PDB entry 8JDA | electron microscopy, 3.67 A resolution | chains A and B

# Chain A (and B)
Protein: Sodium/hydrogen exchanger 7
Organism: Arabidopsis thaliana
Notes: chain B of this document is another copy of the same molecule, construct and numbering; everything in this record applies to it too
Reference sequence: Q9LKW9 (NHX7_ARATH); residues 28-1146 here = UniProt positions 28-1146
Amino-acid sequence (1162 residues; each row starts with the number of its first residue):
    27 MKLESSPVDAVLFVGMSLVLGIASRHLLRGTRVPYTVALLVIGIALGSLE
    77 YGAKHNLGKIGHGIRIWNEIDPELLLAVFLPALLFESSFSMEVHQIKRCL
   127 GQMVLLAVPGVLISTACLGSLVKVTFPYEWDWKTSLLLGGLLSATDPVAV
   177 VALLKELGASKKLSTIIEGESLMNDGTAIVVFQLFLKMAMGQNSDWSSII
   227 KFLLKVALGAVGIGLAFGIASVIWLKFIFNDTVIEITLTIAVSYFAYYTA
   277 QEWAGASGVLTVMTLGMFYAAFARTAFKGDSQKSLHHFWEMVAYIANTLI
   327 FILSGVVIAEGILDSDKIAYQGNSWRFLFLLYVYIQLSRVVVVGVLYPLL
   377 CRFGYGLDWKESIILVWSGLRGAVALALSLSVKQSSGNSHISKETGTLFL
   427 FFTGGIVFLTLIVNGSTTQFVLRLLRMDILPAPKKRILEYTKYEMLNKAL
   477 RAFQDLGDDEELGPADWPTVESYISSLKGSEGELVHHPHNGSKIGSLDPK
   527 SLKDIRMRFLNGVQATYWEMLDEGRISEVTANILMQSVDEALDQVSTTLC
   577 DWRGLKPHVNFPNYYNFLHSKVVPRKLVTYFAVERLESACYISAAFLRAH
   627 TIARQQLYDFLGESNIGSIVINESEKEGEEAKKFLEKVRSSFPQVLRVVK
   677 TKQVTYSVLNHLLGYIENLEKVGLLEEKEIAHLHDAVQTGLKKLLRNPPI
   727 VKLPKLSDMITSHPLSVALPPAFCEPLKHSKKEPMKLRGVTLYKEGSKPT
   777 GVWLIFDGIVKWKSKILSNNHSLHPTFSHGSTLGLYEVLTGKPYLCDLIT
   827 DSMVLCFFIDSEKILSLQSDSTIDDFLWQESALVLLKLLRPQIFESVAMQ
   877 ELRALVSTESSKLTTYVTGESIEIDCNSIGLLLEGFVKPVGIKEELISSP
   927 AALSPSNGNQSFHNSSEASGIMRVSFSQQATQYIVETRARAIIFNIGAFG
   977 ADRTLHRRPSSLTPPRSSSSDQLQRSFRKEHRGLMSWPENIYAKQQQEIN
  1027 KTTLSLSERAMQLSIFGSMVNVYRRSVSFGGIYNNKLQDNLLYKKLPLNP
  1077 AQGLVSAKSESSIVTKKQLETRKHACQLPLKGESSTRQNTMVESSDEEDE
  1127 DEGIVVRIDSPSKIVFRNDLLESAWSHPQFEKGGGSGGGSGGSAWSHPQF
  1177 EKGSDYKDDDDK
Not modelled in the structure: 27-29, 454-1188
Sequence notes: initiating methionine (27); expression tag (1147-1188)
Curated features (UniProtKB/Swiss-Prot):
  - mutagenesis: Gly136 (G136E: In sos1-12; hypersensitivity to Na(+) and Li(+)), Arg365 (R365C: In sos1-3; hypersensitivity to Na(+) and Li(+)), Gly777 (G777E: In sos1-8; hypersensitivity to Na(+) and Li(+)), Gly784 (G784D: In sos1-9; hypersensitivity to Na(+) and Li(+))

# Chain A / chain B interface
Pairs across the interface - 87 pairs, chain A then chain B:
  Pro33(A) - Asp97(B)
  Pro33(A) - Leu100(B)
  Val34(A) - Glu99(B)
  Val34(A) - Leu100(B)  hydrophobic
  Val34(A) - Ala103(B)  hydrophobic
  Val34(A) - Tyr274(B)
  Val34(A) - Glu278(B)
  Asp35(A) - Tyr274(B)  hydrogen bond
  Val37(A) - Leu100(B)  hydrophobic
  Val37(A) - Val104(B)  hydrophobic
  Val37(A) - Tyr270(B)
  Leu38(A) - Phe271(B)  hydrophobic
  Leu38(A) - Tyr274(B)  hydrophobic
  Gly41(A) - Ala267(B)
  Gly41(A) - Phe271(B)
  Leu44(A) - Thr263(B)
  Leu44(A) - Ala267(B)  hydrophobic
  Val45(A) - Trp250(B)  hydrophobic
  Ile48(A) - Trp250(B)  hydrophobic
  Ile48(A) - Ile260(B)
  Ile48(A) - Thr263(B)
  Ala49(A) - Trp250(B)  hydrophobic
  Arg51(A) - Val259(B)
  Arg51(A) - Ile260(B)
  His52(A) - Trp250(B)
  His52(A) - Phe253(B)
  His52(A) - Ile254(B)
  Arg55(A) - Phe255(B)
  Arg55(A) - Asp257(B)  salt bridge
  Arg55(A) - Ile260(B)
  Lys85(A) - Tyr274(B)
  Lys85(A) - Glu278(B)  salt bridge
  Lys85(A) - Trp279(B)
  Asp97(A) - Pro33(B)
  Glu99(A) - Ser32(B)  hydrogen bond
  Leu100(A) - Val34(B)  hydrophobic
  Ala103(A) - Val34(B)  hydrophobic
  Trp250(A) - Val45(B)  hydrophobic
  Trp250(A) - Ile48(B)  hydrophobic
  Trp250(A) - His52(B)  hydrogen bond
  Phe253(A) - His52(B)
  Ile254(A) - His52(B)
  Phe255(A) - Arg55(B)
  Asp257(A) - Arg51(B)  salt bridge
  Thr258(A) - His313(B)
  Val259(A) - Arg51(B)
  Val259(A) - His313(B)
  Val259(A) - Glu316(B)
  Val259(A) - Met317(B)
  Ile260(A) - Ile48(B)  hydrophobic
  Ile260(A) - Arg51(B)
  Ile260(A) - Arg55(B)
  Ile262(A) - His313(B)
  Thr263(A) - Leu44(B)
  Thr263(A) - Ile48(B)
  Thr263(A) - Met317(B)
  Thr263(A) - Tyr320(B)
  Thr263(A) - Ile321(B)
  Ala267(A) - Leu44(B)
  Ala267(A) - Val45(B)
  Tyr270(A) - Val37(B)
  Phe271(A) - Gly41(B)
  Tyr274(A) - Val34(B)
  Tyr274(A) - Asp35(B)  hydrogen bond
  Tyr274(A) - Leu38(B)  hydrophobic
  Tyr274(A) - Lys85(B)
  Glu278(A) - Val34(B)
  Glu278(A) - Lys85(B)  salt bridge
  Trp279(A) - Leu38(B)  hydrophobic
  Trp279(A) - Lys85(B)
  Gly305(A) - Lys309(B)
  Asp306(A) - Lys309(B)  hydrogen bond (backbone-side chain)
  Lys309(A) - Gly305(B)
  Lys309(A) - Asp306(B)  hydrogen bond (side chain-backbone)
  Lys309(A) - Lys309(B)
  Ser310(A) - His313(B)
  His313(A) - Thr258(B)
  His313(A) - Val259(B)
  His313(A) - Ser310(B)
  Phe314(A) - Phe314(B)  hydrophobic
  Glu316(A) - Val259(B)
  Met317(A) - Val259(B)
  Met317(A) - Ile262(B)  hydrophobic
  Met317(A) - Thr263(B)
  Met317(A) - Ile266(B)  hydrophobic
  Met317(A) - Phe314(B)  hydrophobic
  Tyr320(A) - Thr263(B)
Interface residues without a listed pair, chain A (49 interface residues in all): Ile86, Asn256, Leu264, Ile266, Ser307, Ile321
Interface residues without a listed pair, chain B (50 interface residues in all): Ala49, Ile86, Leu264, Ser307

# Summary
49 residues of chain A and 50 residues of chain B are in contact; the contacts include 6 hydrogen bonds and 4
salt bridges. Polar contacts include Arg55(A)-Asp257(B), Lys85(A)-Glu278(B) and Asp257(A)-Arg51(B). UniProt
lists 4 mutagenesis sites on chain A.
Chain A and chain B are both Sodium/hydrogen exchanger 7 (Arabidopsis thaliana); the structure, Cyro-EM
structure of the Na+/H+ antipoter SOS1 from Arabidopsis thaliana,class2, was determined by electron
microscopy, deposited together with 8JD9.
